5SB6 - chains D and E of the 6 polymer chains in the assembly; structure by X-ray diffraction, 2.30 A resolution.

Chain D:
Name: Tubulin beta-2B chain
Source organism: Bos taurus
Reference sequence: Q6B856 (TBB2B_BOVIN); the author numbering skips numbers that UniProt does not, so the offset changes along the chain: 1-42 = UniProt 1-42; 45-360 = UniProt 43-358; 369-455 = UniProt 359-445
Chain sequence (445 residues; each row starts with the number of its first residue; note: 10 numbers in that range are skipped by the numbering (no residue carries them; nothing is unmodelled there)):
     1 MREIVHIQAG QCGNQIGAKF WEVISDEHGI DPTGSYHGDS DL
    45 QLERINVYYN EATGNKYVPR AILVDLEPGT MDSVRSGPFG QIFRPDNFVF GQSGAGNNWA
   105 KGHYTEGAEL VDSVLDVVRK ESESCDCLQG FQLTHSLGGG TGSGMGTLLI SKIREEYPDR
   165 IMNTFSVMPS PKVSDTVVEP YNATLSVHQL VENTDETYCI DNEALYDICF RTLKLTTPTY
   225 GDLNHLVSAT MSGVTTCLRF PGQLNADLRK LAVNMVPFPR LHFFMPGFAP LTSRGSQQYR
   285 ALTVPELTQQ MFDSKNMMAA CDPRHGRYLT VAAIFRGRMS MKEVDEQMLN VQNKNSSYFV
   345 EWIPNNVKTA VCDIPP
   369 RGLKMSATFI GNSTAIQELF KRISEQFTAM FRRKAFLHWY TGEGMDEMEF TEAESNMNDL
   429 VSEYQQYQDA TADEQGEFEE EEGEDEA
Disordered / not traced: 280-284, 442-455
Ligand contacts: GDP (guanosine-5'-diphosphate): Gly-10, Gln-11, Cys-12, Gln-15, Ile-16, Asp-69, Ala-99, Asn-101, Ser-140, Gly-142, Gly-143, Gly-144, Thr-145, Gly-146, Val-171, Pro-173, Val-177, Ser-178, Glu-183, Asn-206, Leu-209, Tyr-224, Leu-227, Asn-228, Val-231
Curated features (UniProtKB/Swiss-Prot):
  - motif: Met-1 to Ile-4 (MREI motif)
  - binding site (GTP): Gln-11, Glu-71, Ser-140, Gly-144, Thr-145, Gly-146, Asn-206, Asn-228
  - binding site (Mg(2+)): Glu-71
  - modified residue: Ser-40 (Phosphoserine), Thr-57 (Phosphothreonine), Lys-60 (N6-acetyllysine), Ser-174 (Phosphoserine), Thr-287 (Phosphothreonine), Thr-292 (Phosphothreonine), Arg-320 (Omega-N-methylarginine), Glu-448 (5-glutamyl polyglutamate)
  - cross-link (Glycyl lysine isopeptide (Lys-Gly)): Lys-60 (interchain with G-Cter in ubiquitin), Lys-326 (interchain with G-Cter in ubiquitin)

Chain E:
Name: Stathmin-4
Source organism: Rattus norvegicus
Reference sequence: P63043 (STMN4_RAT); residues 5-145 here correspond to UniProt positions 49-189 (UniProt number = residue number + 44)
Chain sequence (143 residues; row label = number of the first residue in the row):
     3 MADMEVIELN KCTSGQSFEV ILKPPSFDGV PEFNASLPRR RDPSLEEIQK KLEAAEERRK
    63 YQEAELLKHL AEKREHEREV IQKAIEENNN FIKMAKEKLA QKMESNKENR EAHLAAMLER
   123 LQEKDKHAEE VRKNKELKEE ASR
Disordered / not traced: 3-5, 29-43, 142-145
Sequence notes: initiating methionine (3); expression tag (4)
Curated features (UniProtKB/Swiss-Prot):
  - modified residue: Ser-46 (Phosphoserine)

Interface between chain D and chain E:
Residue-residue contacts - 28 pairs, chain D then chain E:
  Tyr-108(D) with His-129(E), hydrogen bond; Ala-130(E), hydrophobic; Val-133(E), hydrophobic; Arg-134(E), hydrogen bond (backbone-side chain)
  Thr-109(D) with Lys-137(E)
  Ala-112(D) with Arg-134(E)
  Ser-155(D) with Leu-123(E); Lys-126(E)
  Lys-156(D) with Asp-127(E), salt bridge
  Arg-158(D) with Leu-123(E)
  Glu-159(D) with Leu-120(E); Leu-123(E); Gln-124(E); Asp-127(E)
  Pro-162(D) with Met-119(E)
  Asp-163(D) with Arg-112(E)
  Gln-193(D) with Lys-126(E), hydrogen bond
  Asn-197(D) with Leu-123(E); Lys-126(E)
  Thr-409(D) with Lys-140(E), hydrogen bond (backbone-side chain)
  Gly-410(D) with Lys-137(E); Lys-140(E)
  Glu-411(D) with Val-133(E); Lys-137(E), salt bridge
  Gly-412(D) with Val-133(E); Asn-136(E)
  Met-413(D) with Val-133(E)
  Glu-417(D) with His-129(E), salt bridge
Interface residues without a listed pair, chain D (18 interface residues in all): Glu-113
Interface residues without a listed pair, chain E (15 interface residues in all): Leu-116

Summary:
Chain D and chain E form an interface of 18 and 15 residues respectively; the contacts include 4 hydrogen
bonds and 3 salt bridges. Polar contacts include Lys-156(D)/Asp-127(E), Glu-411(D)/Lys-137(E) and
Glu-417(D)/His-129(E). Chain D binds GDP.
Here chain D is Tubulin beta-2B chain (Bos taurus) and chain E is Stathmin-4 (Rattus norvegicus). Entry 5SB6
(Tubulin-todalam-10-complex) was determined by X-ray diffraction (same publication as 5SB3, 5SB4, 5SB5, 5SB7
and 7Z7D).
